PDB entry 8B7R | X-ray diffraction, 2.15 A resolution | chains B and E of the 6 polymer chains in the assembly

[Chain B (and E)]
Protein: Chalcone isomerase
Source organism: Eubacterium ramulus
Notes: EC 5.5.1.6; chain E of this document is another copy of the same molecule, construct and numbering; everything in this record applies to it too
UniProt: V9P0A9 (V9P0A9_EUBRA); residues 0-282 here correspond to UniProt positions 1-283 (UniProt number = residue number + 1)
Chain sequence (283 residues; row label = number of the first residue in the row; numbering starts at 0):
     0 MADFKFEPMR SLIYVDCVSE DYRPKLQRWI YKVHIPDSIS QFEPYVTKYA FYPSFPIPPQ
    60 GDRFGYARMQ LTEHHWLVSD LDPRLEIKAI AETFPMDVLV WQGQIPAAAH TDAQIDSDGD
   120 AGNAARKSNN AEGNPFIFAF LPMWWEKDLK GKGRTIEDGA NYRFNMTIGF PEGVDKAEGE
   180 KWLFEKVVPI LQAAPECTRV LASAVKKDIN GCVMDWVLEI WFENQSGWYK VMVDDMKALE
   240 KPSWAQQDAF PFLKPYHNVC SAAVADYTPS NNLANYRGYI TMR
Unresolved in the structure: 0, 107-129 (chain E: 0, 111-130)
Ligand contacts: taxifolin chalcone (Q0X; (Z)-3-[3,4-bis(oxidanyl)phenyl]-2-oxidanyl-1-[2,4,6-tris(oxidanyl)phenyl]prop-2-en-1-one): I12, V14, W28, H33, Q69, T71, H73, W75, D79, K87, E91, F93, V97, Q101, F135, F137
Reported in the primary citation:
  - catalytic residues: H33
  - binding site for taxifolin chalcone: I12, H33, H73, F135, F137

[Chain B / chain E interface]
Pairs across the interface (26; chain B residue first):
  I38(B) - I279(E)  hydrophobic
  S39(B) - I279(E)
  S39(B) - T280(E)  hydrogen bond (side chain-backbone)
  S39(B) - R282(E)
  Q40(B) - R282(E)  hydrogen bond (backbone-side chain)
  P43(B) - R282(E)
  Y44(B) - R282(E)
  A88(B) - R282(E)
  I89(B) - T280(E)
  L272(B) - R276(E)  hydrogen bond (backbone-side chain)
  A273(B) - R276(E)  hydrogen bond (backbone-side chain)
  Y275(B) - R276(E)
  R276(B) - L272(E)  hydrogen bond (side chain-backbone)
  R276(B) - A273(E)
  R276(B) - Y275(E)
  R276(B) - R276(E)
  G277(B) - G277(E)
  I279(B) - I38(E)  hydrophobic
  I279(B) - S39(E)
  T280(B) - S39(E)  hydrogen bond (backbone-side chain)
  T280(B) - I89(E)
  R282(B) - S39(E)
  R282(B) - Q40(E)  hydrogen bond (side chain-backbone)
  R282(B) - P43(E)
  R282(B) - Y44(E)
  R282(B) - A88(E)
Other interface residues (no listed pair), chain B (20 interface residues in all): P35, E42, N274, Y278, M281
Other interface residues (no listed pair), chain E (19 interface residues in all): P35, E42, Y278, M281

[In short]
20 residues of chain B face 19 of chain E across their interface, with 7 hydrogen bonds. Polar contacts
include S39(B)-T280(E), Q40(B)-R282(E) and L272(B)-R276(E). Chain B binds taxifolin chalcone. The paper
reports the catalytic residue H33(B); a binding site for taxifolin chalcone at I12(B), H33(B) and H73(B) among
others.
Both chains are Chalcone isomerase (Eubacterium ramulus). Entry 8B7R (Bacterial chalcone isomerase with
taxifolin chalcone) was determined by X-ray diffraction, deposited together with 8B7U, 8B7Z and 4D4F.
